5I56 - chains A and B; structure by X-ray diffraction, 2.28 A resolution.

Chain A:
Protein: Glutamate receptor ionotropic, NMDA 1
From: Rattus norvegicus
Reference sequence: P35439 (NMDZ1_RAT), isoform P35439-6; residues 2-408 here correspond to UniProt positions 415-821 (UniProt number = residue number + 413)
Amino-acid sequence (292 residues; numbered 1 to 408; 116 numbers in that range are skipped by the numbering (no residue carries them; nothing is unmodelled there); the number before each row is that of its first residue):
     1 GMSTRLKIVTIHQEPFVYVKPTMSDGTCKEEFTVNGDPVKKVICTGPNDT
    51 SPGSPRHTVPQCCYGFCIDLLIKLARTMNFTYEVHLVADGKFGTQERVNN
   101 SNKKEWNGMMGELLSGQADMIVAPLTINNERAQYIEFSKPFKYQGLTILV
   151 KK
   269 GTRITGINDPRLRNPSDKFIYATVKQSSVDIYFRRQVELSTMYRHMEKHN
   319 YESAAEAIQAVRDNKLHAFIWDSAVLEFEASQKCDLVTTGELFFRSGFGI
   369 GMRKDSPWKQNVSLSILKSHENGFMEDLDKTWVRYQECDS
Unresolved in the structure: 1-3, 100-101, 408
Disulfide bonds: C28-C62, C44-C63, C352-C406
Construct notes: expression tag (1); linker (269-270)
Ligand contacts:
  - 67P (N-({4-[2-(benzenecarbonyl)hydrazinecarbonyl]phenyl}methyl)-3-chloro-4-fluorobenzene-1-sulfonamide): I127, P140, Y143, R363, S364, G365
  - glycine (GLY): F92, P124, L125, T126, R131, S295, S296, W339, D340, F366

Chain B:
Protein: Glutamate receptor ionotropic, NMDA 2A
From: Rattus norvegicus
Reference sequence: Q00959 (NMDE1_RAT); the construct has insertions or renumbered stretches relative to UniProt, so the offset changes along the chain: 5-142 = UniProt 402-539; 145-284 = UniProt 661-800
Amino-acid sequence (281 residues; each row starts with the number of its first residue):
     4 SDDNHLSIVTLEEAPFVIVEDIDPLTETCVRNTVPCRKFVKINNSTNEGM
    54 NVKKCCKGFCIDILKKLSRTVKFTYDLYLVTNGKHGKKVNNVWNGMIGEV
   104 VYQRAVMAVGSLTINEERSEVVDFSVPFVETGISVMVSRGTQVTGLSDKK
   154 FQRPHDYSPPFRFGTVPNGSTERNIRNNYPYMHQYMTRFNQRGVEDALVS
   204 LKTGKLDAFIYDAAVLNYKAGRDEGCKLVTIGSGYIFATTGYGIALQKGS
   254 PWKRQIDLALLQFVGDGEMEELETLWLTGIC
Unresolved in the structure: 4
Disulfide bonds: C32-C58, C39-C59, C229-C284
Construct notes: expression tag (4); linker (143-144)
Ligand contacts:
  - 67P (N-({4-[2-(benzenecarbonyl)hydrazinecarbonyl]phenyl}methyl)-3-chloro-4-fluorobenzene-1-sulfonamide): F62, P130, F131, V132, E133, L264, V267, M272, E276, L280
  - glutamic acid (GLU): H88, S114, L115, T116, R121, G172, S173, T174, Y214, D215, Y245

Chain A / chain B interface:
Pairs across the interface (42; chain A residue first):
  N128(A) with L264(B)
  N129(A) with L261(B), hydrogen bond (side chain-backbone); L264(B); Q265(B)
  A132(A) with R257(B); L261(B), hydrophobic; L264(B), hydrophobic
  Q133(A) with R257(B), hydrogen bond (backbone-side chain); L261(B)
  K139(A) with I117(B); F127(B), hydrogen bond (side chain-backbone); S128(B), hydrogen bond (side chain-backbone); P130(B)
  P140(A) with P130(B)
  Y143(A) with P130(B); E133(B); T242(B); T243(B); G244(B)
  R303(A) with G268(B), hydrogen bond (side chain-backbone)
  Q304(A) with G268(B)
  F362(A) with V267(B)
  R363(A) with E133(B); E276(B), salt bridge
  K372(A) with R257(B)
  Q378(A) with S122(B), hydrogen bond (side chain-backbone); K251(B)
  L382(A) with E119(B); S122(B)
  L385(A) with I117(B), hydrophobic; N118(B); E119(B); S122(B)
  K386(A) with E119(B)
  H388(A) with A241(B); T242(B), hydrogen bond
  E389(A) with N118(B); E119(B), hydrogen bond (side chain-backbone); N177(B), hydrogen bond (backbone-side chain); N181(B), hydrogen bond (backbone-side chain)
  N390(A) with N181(B)
  E394(A) with F240(B)
Other interface residues (no listed pair), chain A (21 interface residues in all): I127
Other interface residues (no listed pair), chain B (25 interface residues in all): D269, G270

Summary:
21 residues of chain A face 25 of chain B across their interface; the contacts include 10 hydrogen bonds and 1
salt bridge. Polar pairs include R363(A)-E276(B), N129(A)-L261(B) and Q133(A)-R257(B). Compound 67P is bound
between chain A and chain B. Bound to chain A: glycine.
Here chain A is Glutamate receptor ionotropic, NMDA 1 and chain B is Glutamate receptor ionotropic, NMDA 2A,
both from Rattus norvegicus. Entry 5I56 (Agonist-bound GluN1/GluN2A agonist binding domains with TCN201) was
determined by X-ray diffraction, deposited together with 5I57, 5I58, 5I59 and 5JTY.
